3WTP - chains F and I of the 10 polymer chains in the assembly; structure by X-ray diffraction, 2.67 A resolution.

[Chain F]
Protein: Histone H4
Organism: Homo sapiens
Reference sequence: P62805 (H4_HUMAN); residues 0-102 here correspond to UniProt positions 1-103 (UniProt number = residue number + 1)
Sequence (106 residues; numbered -3 to 102; the number before each row is that of its first residue; numbers below 1 keep their minus sign (Gly-3 is residue -3)):
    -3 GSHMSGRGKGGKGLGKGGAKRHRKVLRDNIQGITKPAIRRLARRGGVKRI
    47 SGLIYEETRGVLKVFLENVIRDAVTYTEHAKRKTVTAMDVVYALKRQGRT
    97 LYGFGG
Unresolved in the structure: -3 to 17
Differences from the reference sequence: expression tag (-3 to -1)
Curated features (UniProtKB/Swiss-Prot):
  - DNA-binding region: Lys16 to Lys20
  - modified residue: Ser1 (N-acetylserine), Arg3 (Asymmetric dimethylarginine), Lys5 (N6-(2-hydroxyisobutyryl)lysine), Lys8 (N6-(2-hydroxyisobutyryl)lysine), Lys12 (N6-(2-hydroxyisobutyryl)lysine), Lys16 (N6-(2-hydroxyisobutyryl)lysine), Lys20 (N6,N6,N6-trimethyllysine), Lys31 (N6-(2-hydroxyisobutyryl)lysine), Lys44 (N6-(2-hydroxyisobutyryl)lysine), Ser47 (Phosphoserine), Tyr51 (Phosphotyrosine), Lys59 (N6-(2-hydroxyisobutyryl)lysine), Lys77 (N6-(2-hydroxyisobutyryl)lysine), Lys79 (N6-(2-hydroxyisobutyryl)lysine), Thr80 (Phosphothreonine), Tyr88 (Phosphotyrosine), Lys91 (N6-(2-hydroxyisobutyryl)lysine)
  - cross-link (Glycyl lysine isopeptide (Lys-Gly)): Lys12 (interchain with G-Cter in SUMO2), Lys20 (interchain with G-Cter in SUMO2), Lys31 (interchain with G-Cter in SUMO2), Lys59 (interchain with G-Cter in SUMO2), Lys79 (interchain with G-Cter in SUMO2), Lys91 (interchain with G-Cter in SUMO2)

[Chain I]
Molecule: 146-nt DNA strand
Sequence (146 nucleotides; numbered 1 to 146; the number before each row is that of its first residue):
     1 ATCAATATCCACCTGCAGATTCTACCAAAAGTGTATTTGGAAACTGCTCC
    51 ATCAAAAGGCATGTTCAGCTGAATTCAGCTGAACATGCCTTTTGATGGAG
   101 CAGTTTCCAAATACACTTTTGGTAGAATCTGCAGGTGGATATTGAT

[Chain F / chain I interface]
Contacting residue pairs - 11 pairs, chain F then chain I:
  Arg45(F) with DT80(I), hydrogen bond to the sugar; DG81(I), phosphate contact
  Ile46(F) with DT80(I), sugar contact; DG81(I), hydrogen bond to the phosphate
  Ser47(F) with DT80(I), phosphate contact
  Gly48(F) with DT80(I), hydrogen bond to the phosphate
  Arg78(F) with DC101(I), phosphate contact
  Lys79(F) with DG100(I), phosphate contact; DC101(I), hydrogen bond to the phosphate
  Thr80(F) with DG100(I), phosphate contact; DC101(I), hydrogen bond to the phosphate
Interface residues without a listed pair, chain F (8 interface residues in all): Lys77
Interface residues without a listed pair, chain I (6 interface residues in all): DC79, DA102

[Summary]
The interface between chain F and chain I involves 8 residues on one side and 6 on the other, with 5 hydrogen
bonds. Polar contacts include Arg45(F)-DT80(I), Ile46(F)-DG81(I) and Gly48(F)-DT80(I). UniProt lists a
DNA-binding region on chain F.
Here chain F is Histone H4 (Homo sapiens) and chain I is a 146-nt DNA strand. Entry 3WTP (Crystal Structure of
the heterotypic nucleosome containing human CENP-A and H3.3) was determined by X-ray diffraction.
